Entry 6OIT (electron microscopy, 3.50 A resolution); this record covers chains E and F of the 7 polymer chains in the assembly.

# Chain E (and F)
Name: Protein DEFECTIVE IN MERISTEM SILENCING 3
From: Arabidopsis thaliana
Notes: chain F of this document is another copy of the same molecule, construct and numbering; everything in this record applies to it too
Reference sequence: Q94A79 (DMS3_ARATH); numbering as in UniProt (aligned over 2-420)
Sequence (449 residues; each row starts with the number of its first residue; numbers below 1 keep their minus sign (Met-2 is residue -2)):
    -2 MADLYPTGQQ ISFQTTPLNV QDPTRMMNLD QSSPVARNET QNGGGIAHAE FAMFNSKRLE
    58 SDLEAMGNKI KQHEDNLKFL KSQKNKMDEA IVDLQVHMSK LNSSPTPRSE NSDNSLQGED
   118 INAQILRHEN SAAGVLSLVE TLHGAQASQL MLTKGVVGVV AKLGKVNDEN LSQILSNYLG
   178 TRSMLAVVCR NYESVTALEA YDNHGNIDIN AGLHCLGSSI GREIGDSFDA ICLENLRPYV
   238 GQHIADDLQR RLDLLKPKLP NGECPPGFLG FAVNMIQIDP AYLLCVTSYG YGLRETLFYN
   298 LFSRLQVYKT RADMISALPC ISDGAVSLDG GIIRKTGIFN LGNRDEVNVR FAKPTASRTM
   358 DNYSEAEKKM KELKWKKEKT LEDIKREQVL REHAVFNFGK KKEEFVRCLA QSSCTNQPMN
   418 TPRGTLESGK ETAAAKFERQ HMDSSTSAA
Unresolved in the structure: -2 to 45, 99-115, 140-146, 406-446 (chain F: -2 to 42, 103-116, 140-146, 353-356, 410-446)
Differences from the reference sequence: initiating methionine (-2); expression tag (-1 to 1, 421-446)
What the authors report for this chain:
  - mutagenesis - G339E: decreased binding to Protein RDM1

# Interface between chain E and chain F
Residue-residue contacts (59; chain E residue first):
  Arg179(E) - Arg331(F)
  Arg179(E) - Asn337(F)  hydrogen bond
  Tyr189(E) - Ile312(F)
  Tyr189(E) - Phe336(F)  hydrophobic
  Val192(E) - Leu338(F)  hydrophobic
  Glu196(E) - Leu338(F)
  Tyr198(E) - Arg308(F)  hydrogen bond
  Gly202(E) - Asp326(F)
  Ile204(E) - Asn340(F)
  Gly222(E) - Asn340(F)
  Ser224(E) - Leu338(F)
  Ser224(E) - Asn340(F)
  Phe225(E) - Asn337(F)
  Phe225(E) - Leu338(F)  hydrogen bond (backbone-backbone)
  Asp226(E) - Phe336(F)
  Asp226(E) - Asn337(F)
  Ala227(E) - Gly334(F)
  Ala227(E) - Ile335(F)
  Ala227(E) - Phe336(F)  hydrogen bond (backbone-backbone)
  Ala227(E) - Leu338(F)  hydrophobic
  Ile228(E) - Gly334(F)
  Ile228(E) - Ile335(F)  hydrophobic
  Cys229(E) - Gly334(F)  hydrogen bond (backbone-backbone)
  Cys229(E) - Phe336(F)  hydrophobic
  Asn232(E) - Thr333(F)
  Asn232(E) - Gly334(F)
  Leu233(E) - Gly334(F)
  Asn297(E) - Lys332(F)
  Arg308(E) - Tyr198(F)
  Ile312(E) - Tyr189(F)
  Asp326(E) - Gly202(F)
  Arg331(E) - Arg179(F)
  Thr333(E) - Asn232(F)
  Thr333(E) - Arg234(F)  hydrogen bond
  Gly334(E) - Ala227(F)
  Gly334(E) - Ile228(F)
  Gly334(E) - Cys229(F)  hydrogen bond (backbone-backbone)
  Gly334(E) - Leu233(F)
  Ile335(E) - Asp226(F)
  Ile335(E) - Ala227(F)
  Ile335(E) - Ile228(F)  hydrophobic
  Phe336(E) - Ala227(F)  hydrogen bond (backbone-backbone)
  Phe336(E) - Cys229(F)  hydrophobic
  Phe336(E) - Asn232(F)
  Asn337(E) - Asp226(F)
  Leu338(E) - Glu196(F)
  Leu338(E) - Ser224(F)  hydrogen bond (backbone-side chain)
  Leu338(E) - Phe225(F)  hydrogen bond (backbone-backbone)
  Leu338(E) - Ala227(F)  hydrophobic
  Gly339(E) - Ile204(F)
  Gly339(E) - Phe225(F)
  Asn340(E) - Ile204(F)
  Asn340(E) - Ile221(F)  hydrogen bond (side chain-backbone)
  Asn340(E) - Gly222(F)  hydrogen bond (side chain-backbone)
  Asn340(E) - Asp223(F)
  Asn340(E) - Ser224(F)  hydrogen bond (backbone-backbone)
  Asp342(E) - Arg179(F)  salt bridge
  Asp342(E) - Asp223(F)
  Asp342(E) - Ser224(F)  hydrogen bond (side chain-backbone)
Other interface residues (no listed pair), chain E (34 interface residues in all): Ile221, Asp223, Arg234, Lys332
Other interface residues (no listed pair), chain F (36 interface residues in all): Val192, Leu195, His201, Asn297, Gly339, Asp342

# Summary
34 residues of chain E and 36 residues of chain F are in contact, with 14 hydrogen bonds and 1 salt bridge.
Among the polar pairs are Asp342(E)-Arg179(F), Arg179(E)-Asn337(F) and Tyr198(E)-Arg308(F). From the paper:
G339E of chain E reduces binding to Protein RDM1.
Both chains are Protein DEFECTIVE IN MERISTEM SILENCING 3 (Arabidopsis thaliana). Entry 6OIT (CryoEM structure
of Arabidopsis DDR' complex (DRD1 peptide-DMS3-RDM1)) was determined by electron microscopy, deposited
together with 6OIS.
